PDB entry 2CJE | X-ray diffraction, 2.34 A resolution | chain A

[Chain A]
Molecule: Dutpase
Source organism: Leishmania major
Notes: EC 3.6.1.23
UniProtKB: O15826 (O15826_LEIMA); residue numbers follow UniProt; this construct covers 1-268
Amino-acid sequence (268 residues; row label = number of the first residue in the row):
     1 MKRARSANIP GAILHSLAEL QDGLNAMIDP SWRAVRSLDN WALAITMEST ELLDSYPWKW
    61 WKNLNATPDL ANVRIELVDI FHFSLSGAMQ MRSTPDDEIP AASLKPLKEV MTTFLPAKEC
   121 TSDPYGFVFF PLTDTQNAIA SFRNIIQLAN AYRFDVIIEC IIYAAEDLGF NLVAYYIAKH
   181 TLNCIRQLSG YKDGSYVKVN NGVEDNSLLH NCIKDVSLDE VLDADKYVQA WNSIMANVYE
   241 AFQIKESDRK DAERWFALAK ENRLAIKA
Disordered / not traced: 1-7, 266-268
Metal / ion sites: Mg2+ site 1: E48, E51 (together with 2,4(1h,3h)-pyrimidinedione); Mg2+ site 2: E48, E51, E76, D79 (together with 2,4(1h,3h)-pyrimidinedione); Mg2+ site 3: E51, E76
Residues lining bound ligands: 2,4(1h,3h)-pyrimidinedione (DUN; 2'-deoxyuridine 5'-alpha,beta-imido-diphosphate): Q21, L24, N25, I28, W41, E48, E51, K59, W60, W61, K62, E76, D79, H82, F83, K179, N183, R186, Y191, K198, E204, N206
Reported in the primary citation:
  - Mg2+ coordination: E48, E51, E76, D79

[Summary]
Ligands of chain A: 2,4(1h,3h)-pyrimidinedione. The Mg2+ site 1 is built by E48 and E51. E48, E51, E76 and D79
coordinate Mg2+ site 2. From the paper: Mg2+ coordination by E48, E51 and E76 among others.
Chain A is Dutpase (Leishmania major); the structure, THE CRYSTAL STRUCTURE OF A COMPLEX OF Leishmania major
DUTPASE WITH SUBSTRATE ANALOGUE DUPNHP, was determined by X-ray diffraction (same publication as 2YAY, 2YAZ
and 2YB0).
